7MEP - chains E and F of the 14 polymer chains in the assembly; structure by electron microscopy, 3.50 A resolution.

[Chain E (and F)]
Protein: BG505 SOSIPv5.2(7S) - gp120
Organism: Human immunodeficiency virus
Notes: chain F of this document is another copy of the same molecule, construct and numbering; everything in this record applies to it too
Chain sequence (666 residues; row label = number of the first residue in the row; numbers below 1 keep their minus sign (Met-1 is residue -1)):
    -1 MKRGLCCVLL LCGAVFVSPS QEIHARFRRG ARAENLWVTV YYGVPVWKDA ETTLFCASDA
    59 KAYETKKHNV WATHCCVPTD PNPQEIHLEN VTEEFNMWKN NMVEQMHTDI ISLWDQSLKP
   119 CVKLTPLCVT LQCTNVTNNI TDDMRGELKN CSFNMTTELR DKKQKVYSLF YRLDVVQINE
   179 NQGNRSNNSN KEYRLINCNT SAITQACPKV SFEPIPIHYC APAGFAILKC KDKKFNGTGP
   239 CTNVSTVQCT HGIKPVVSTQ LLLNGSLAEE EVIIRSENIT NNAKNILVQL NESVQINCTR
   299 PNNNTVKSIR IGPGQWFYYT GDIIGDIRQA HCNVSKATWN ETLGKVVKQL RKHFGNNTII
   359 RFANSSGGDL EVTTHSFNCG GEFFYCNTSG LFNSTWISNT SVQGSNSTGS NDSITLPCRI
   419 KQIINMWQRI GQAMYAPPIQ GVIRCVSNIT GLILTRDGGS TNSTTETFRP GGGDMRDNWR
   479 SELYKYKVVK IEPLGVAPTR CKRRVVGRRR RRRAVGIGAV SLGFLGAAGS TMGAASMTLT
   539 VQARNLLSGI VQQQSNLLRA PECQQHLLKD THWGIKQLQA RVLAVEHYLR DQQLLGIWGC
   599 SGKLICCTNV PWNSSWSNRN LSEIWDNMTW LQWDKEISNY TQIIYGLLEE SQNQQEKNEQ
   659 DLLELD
Not modelled in the structure: -1 to 520, 547-567
Disulfide bonds: Cys598-Cys604
Covalent attachments: N-acetylglucosamine (NAG) linked to Asn611, Asn618, Asn637
Ligand contacts: N-acetylglucosamine (NAG; 2-acetamido-2-deoxy-beta-D-glucopyranose): Gly524, Gly527, Ser528

[How chain E and chain F interact]
Pairs across the interface (21):
  Thr538(E) - Ile595(F)
  Thr538(E) - Glu647(F)
  Thr538(E) - Asn651(F)  hydrogen bond
  Ala541(E) - Gln591(F)  hydrogen bond (backbone-side chain)
  Arg542(E) - Ile595(F)
  Arg542(E) - Glu647(F)  salt bridge
  Leu545(E) - Leu587(F)
  Leu545(E) - Arg588(F)
  Leu545(E) - Gln591(F)
  Thr569(E) - Thr569(F)
  Thr569(E) - Ile573(F)
  Ile573(E) - Ile573(F)  hydrophobic
  Leu576(E) - Leu576(F)  hydrophobic
  Arg579(E) - Glu584(F)  salt bridge
  Val580(E) - Val580(F)  hydrophobic
  Val583(E) - Leu587(F)  hydrophobic
  Tyr586(E) - Gln591(F)
  Gly600(E) - Gly594(F)
  Leu602(E) - Glu654(F)
  Ile603(E) - Glu654(F)
  Ile603(E) - Gln658(F)
Other interface residues (no listed pair), chain E (15 interface residues in all): Leu587
Other interface residues (no listed pair), chain F (19 interface residues in all): His570, Gln577, Leu581, Val583, Ser599

[In short]
The interface between chain E and chain F involves 15 residues on one side and 19 on the other; the contacts
include 2 hydrogen bonds and 2 salt bridges. Polar contacts include Arg542(E)-Glu647(F), Arg579(E)-Glu584(F)
and Thr538(E)-Asn651(F). Bound to chain E: N-acetylglucosamine.
Chain E and chain F are both BG505 SOSIPv5.2(7S) - gp120 (Human immunodeficiency virus); the structure, BG505
SOSIP.v5.2(7S) in complex with the monoclonal antibodies Rh.33172 mAb.1 and RM19R, was determined by electron
microscopy (same publication as 7MDT and 7MDU).
